1PO1 - chains 1 and 3 of the 5 polymer chains in the assembly; structure by X-ray diffraction, 2.90 A resolution.

== Chain 1 ==
Molecule: Poliovirus type 1 mahoney
Organism: Human poliovirus 1
Reference sequence: P03300 (POLH_POL1M); residues 1-302 here correspond to UniProt positions 579-880 (UniProt number = residue number + 578)
Sequence (302 residues; numbered 1 to 302; the number before each row is that of its first residue):
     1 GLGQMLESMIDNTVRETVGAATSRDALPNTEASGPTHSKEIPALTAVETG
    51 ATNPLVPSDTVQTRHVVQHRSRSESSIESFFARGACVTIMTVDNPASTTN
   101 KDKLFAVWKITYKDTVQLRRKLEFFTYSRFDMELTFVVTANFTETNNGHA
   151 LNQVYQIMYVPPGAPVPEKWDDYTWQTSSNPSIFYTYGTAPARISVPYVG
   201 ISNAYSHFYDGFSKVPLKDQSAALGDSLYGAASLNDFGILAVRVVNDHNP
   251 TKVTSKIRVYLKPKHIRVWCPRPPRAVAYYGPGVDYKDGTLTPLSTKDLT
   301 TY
Not modelled in the structure: 1-19
Residues lining bound ligands: r80633 (J80; (methylpyridazine piperidine butyloxyphenyl)ethylacetate): Ile110, Thr111, Tyr112, Lys113, Phe130, Met132, Leu134, Phe136, Ile157, Tyr159, Pro181, Ser182, Ile183, Ile194, Val196, Val199, Tyr205, Ser206, Asp236, Phe237, Leu240

== Chain 3 ==
Molecule: Poliovirus type 1 mahoney
Organism: Human poliovirus 1
Reference sequence: P03300 (POLH_POL1M); residues 1-238 here correspond to UniProt positions 341-578 (UniProt number = residue number + 340)
Sequence (238 residues; numbered 1 to 238; the number before each row is that of its first residue):
     1 GLPVMNTPGSNQYLTADNFQSPCALPEFDVTPPIDIPGEVKNMMELAEID
    51 TMIPFDLSATKKNTMEMYRVRLSDKPHTDDPILCLSLSPASDPRLSHTML
   101 GEILNYYTHWAGSLKFTFLFCGSMMATGKLLVSYAPPGADPPKKRKEAML
   151 GTHVIWDIGLQSSCTMVVPWISNTTYRQTIDDSFTEGGYISVFYQTRIVV
   201 PLSTPREMDILGFVSACNDFSVRLLRDTTHIEQKALAQ
Not modelled in the structure: 236-238
Sequence notes: conflict Ser123 (Phe463 in P03300)

== Chain 1 / chain 3 interface ==
Contacting residue pairs (180; chain 1 residue first):
  Leu27(1) - Asn218(3)
  Leu27(1) - Asp219(3)
  Leu27(1) - Phe220(3)
  Leu27(1) - Ser221(3)
  Pro28(1) - Asn218(3)
  Ala43(1) - Cys164(3)
  Ala43(1) - Thr165(3)  hydrogen bond (backbone-backbone)
  Leu44(1) - Ser163(3)
  Thr45(1) - Gln161(3)
  Thr45(1) - Ser162(3)  hydrogen bond (backbone-backbone)
  Thr45(1) - Ser163(3)  hydrogen bond (backbone-backbone)
  Thr45(1) - Thr165(3)
  Ala46(1) - Ser162(3)
  Ala46(1) - Ser163(3)
  Val47(1) - Thr117(3)
  Val47(1) - Leu119(3)  hydrophobic
  Val47(1) - Ser163(3)  hydrogen bond (backbone-side chain)
  Glu48(1) - Leu119(3)
  Glu48(1) - Ser162(3)  hydrogen bond
  Glu48(1) - Ser163(3)
  Thr52(1) - Glu48(3)
  Thr52(1) - Ile49(3)
  Thr52(1) - Asp50(3)  hydrogen bond (side chain-backbone)
  Thr52(1) - Lys115(3)
  Thr52(1) - Ser215(3)
  Asn53(1) - Lys115(3)  hydrogen bond (backbone-side chain)
  Asn53(1) - Thr165(3)  hydrogen bond
  Leu55(1) - Lys115(3)
  Leu55(1) - Thr165(3)
  Leu55(1) - Val167(3)  hydrophobic
  Leu55(1) - Cys217(3)  hydrogen bond (backbone-side chain)
  Val56(1) - Asn218(3)
  Pro57(1) - Ser113(3)
  Pro57(1) - Val167(3)
  Pro57(1) - Pro169(3)  hydrophobic
  Thr60(1) - Val167(3)
  Val61(1) - Thr152(3)
  Arg70(1) - Ala111(3)  hydrogen bond (side chain-backbone)
  Arg70(1) - Gly112(3)
  Arg70(1) - Tyr176(3)
  Arg70(1) - Asp219(3)  hydrogen bond (side chain-backbone)
  Arg70(1) - Ser221(3)  hydrogen bond
  Ser71(1) - Ser221(3)
  Arg72(1) - Asn42(3)  hydrogen bond (backbone-side chain)
  Arg72(1) - Met44(3)
  Arg72(1) - Glu48(3)  salt bridge
  Arg72(1) - Cys217(3)
  Arg72(1) - Asn218(3)
  Arg72(1) - Phe220(3)  hydrogen bond (side chain-backbone)
  Glu74(1) - Tyr107(3)  hydrogen bond (backbone-side chain)
  Glu74(1) - Arg223(3)
  Glu74(1) - Leu224(3)  hydrogen bond (side chain-backbone)
  Glu74(1) - Leu225(3)  hydrogen bond (side chain-backbone)
  Ser75(1) - Asn42(3)  hydrogen bond
  Ser75(1) - Met43(3)  hydrogen bond (backbone-backbone)
  Ser75(1) - Met44(3)
  Ser75(1) - Tyr107(3)
  Ser76(1) - Lys41(3)
  Ser76(1) - Asn42(3)
  Ile77(1) - Val40(3)
  Ile77(1) - Lys41(3)  hydrogen bond (backbone-backbone)
  Ile77(1) - Met43(3)  hydrophobic
  Ser79(1) - Leu225(3)
  Phe80(1) - Met43(3)  hydrophobic
  Phe80(1) - Tyr106(3)  hydrophobic
  Phe80(1) - Tyr107(3)
  Phe80(1) - Leu225(3)
  Arg83(1) - Thr15(3)
  Arg83(1) - Ala16(3)
  Arg83(1) - Leu225(3)
  Gly84(1) - Tyr13(3)
  Gly84(1) - Thr15(3)  hydrogen bond (backbone-backbone)
  Asp114(1) - Gln233(3)
  Thr115(1) - Gln233(3)
  Val116(1) - Glu232(3)
  Val116(1) - Gln233(3)
  Gln117(1) - Asp227(3)
  Arg120(1) - Glu102(3)  salt bridge
  Arg120(1) - Tyr106(3)  hydrogen bond
  Arg120(1) - Thr228(3)
  Arg120(1) - Ile231(3)
  Lys121(1) - Tyr106(3)
  Phe124(1) - Met99(3)  hydrophobic
  Phe124(1) - Tyr106(3)  hydrophobic
  Phe125(1) - Val40(3)  hydrophobic
  Phe125(1) - Met43(3)  hydrophobic
  Arg129(1) - Val30(3)
  Arg129(1) - Thr31(3)  hydrogen bond (side chain-backbone)
  Arg129(1) - Pro32(3)  hydrogen bond (side chain-backbone)
  Arg129(1) - Pro33(3)
  Glu133(1) - Phe19(3)
  Glu133(1) - Ser21(3)
  Thr135(1) - Tyr13(3)
  Val137(1) - Tyr13(3)  hydrophobic
  Pro181(1) - Ala24(3)
  Pro181(1) - Leu25(3)  hydrophobic
  Ala190(1) - Asn11(3)
  Pro191(1) - Asn11(3)
  Pro191(1) - Tyr13(3)  hydrophobic
  Arg193(1) - Tyr13(3)
  Arg193(1) - Asp17(3)  salt bridge
  Arg193(1) - Ser21(3)
  Arg193(1) - Pro22(3)
  Ile194(1) - Ser21(3)
  Ile194(1) - Pro22(3)
  Ile194(1) - Ala24(3)  hydrophobic
  Ser195(1) - Ser21(3)  hydrogen bond
  Ser195(1) - Pro22(3)  hydrogen bond (backbone-backbone)
  Ser195(1) - Cys23(3)
  Ser195(1) - Ala24(3)  hydrogen bond (backbone-backbone)
  Pro197(1) - Cys23(3)
  Pro197(1) - Leu25(3)
  Tyr198(1) - Phe28(3)
  Tyr198(1) - Val30(3)
  Val199(1) - Leu25(3)  hydrophobic
  Val199(1) - Phe28(3)  hydrophobic
  Gly200(1) - Thr31(3)
  Ser202(1) - Thr31(3)
  Asn203(1) - Thr31(3)
  Asn203(1) - Pro32(3)  hydrogen bond (side chain-backbone)
  Asn203(1) - Ile34(3)
  Ala204(1) - Ile36(3)  hydrophobic
  Tyr260(1) - Tyr13(3)
  Lys262(1) - Asp17(3)  hydrogen bond (side chain-backbone)
  Arg267(1) - Pro33(3)
  Arg267(1) - Glu39(3)  salt bridge
  Val268(1) - Glu39(3)
  Val268(1) - Val40(3)  hydrogen bond (backbone-backbone)
  Trp269(1) - Ile36(3)  hydrogen bond (side chain-backbone)
  Trp269(1) - Pro37(3)
  Trp269(1) - Gly38(3)
  Trp269(1) - Glu39(3)
  Cys270(1) - Pro37(3)  hydrogen bond (side chain-backbone)
  Cys270(1) - Gly38(3)  hydrogen bond (backbone-backbone)
  Pro271(1) - Gly38(3)
  Pro271(1) - Val40(3)  hydrophobic
  Pro271(1) - Leu46(3)  hydrophobic
  Arg272(1) - Met99(3)
  Pro274(1) - Met99(3)
  Pro274(1) - Glu102(3)
  Thr292(1) - Asn63(3)
  Pro293(1) - Asn63(3)
  Leu294(1) - Pro54(3)  hydrophobic
  Leu294(1) - Leu57(3)  hydrophobic
  Leu294(1) - Lys62(3)
  Leu294(1) - Asn63(3)  hydrogen bond (backbone-side chain)
  Leu294(1) - Met67(3)  hydrophobic
  Ser295(1) - Leu57(3)
  Ser295(1) - Lys62(3)
  Thr296(1) - Leu57(3)
  Thr296(1) - Ala59(3)
  Thr296(1) - Lys62(3)  hydrogen bond
  Lys297(1) - Leu57(3)  hydrogen bond (backbone-backbone)
  Lys297(1) - Ser58(3)  hydrogen bond (backbone-backbone)
  Lys297(1) - Pro93(3)
  Lys297(1) - Arg94(3)
  Asp298(1) - Arg94(3)  hydrogen bond (backbone-side chain)
  Leu299(1) - Phe55(3)
  Leu299(1) - Asp56(3)
  Leu299(1) - Ile82(3)
  Leu299(1) - Leu83(3)
  Leu299(1) - Cys84(3)  hydrogen bond (backbone-backbone)
  Thr300(1) - Pro81(3)
  Thr300(1) - Ile82(3)
  Thr300(1) - Leu83(3)
  Thr300(1) - Cys84(3)
  Thr300(1) - Lys143(3)  hydrogen bond (backbone-side chain)
  Thr301(1) - Cys84(3)
  Thr301(1) - Arg94(3)  hydrogen bond (backbone-side chain)
  Tyr302(1) - Cys84(3)  hydrophobic
  Tyr302(1) - Leu85(3)
  Tyr302(1) - Ser86(3)  hydrogen bond (backbone-side chain)
  Tyr302(1) - Asp92(3)
  Tyr302(1) - Arg94(3)  hydrogen bond (backbone-side chain)
  Tyr302(1) - Pro141(3)  hydrophobic
  Tyr302(1) - Pro142(3)  hydrogen bond (side chain-backbone)
  Tyr302(1) - Lys143(3)
  Tyr302(1) - Tyr189(3)  hydrophobic
  Tyr302(1) - Ile190(3)
  Tyr302(1) - Ser191(3)
Other interface residues (no listed pair), chain 1 (80 interface residues in all): Pro54, Ala82, Tyr127, Val196, Lys264, Pro273, Arg275, Val277, Tyr279
Other interface residues (no listed pair), chain 3 (95 interface residues in all): Asn18, Val70, Ile103, Trp156, Thr175, Phe213, Val222, His230

== Overview ==
The interface between chain 1 and chain 3 involves 80 residues on one side and 95 on the other; the contacts
include 44 hydrogen bonds and 4 salt bridges. Among the polar pairs are Arg72(1)-Glu48(3), Arg120(1)-Glu102(3)
and Arg193(1)-Asp17(3).
Here chain 1 is Poliovirus type 1 mahoney and chain 3 is Poliovirus type 1 mahoney, both from Human poliovirus
1. Entry 1PO1 (Poliovirus (type 1, mahoney) in complex with R80633, an inhibitor of viral replication) was
determined by X-ray diffraction, deposited together with 1PO2.
